9MJ5 - chains S and T of the 6 polymer chains in the assembly; structure by electron microscopy, 3.50 A resolution.

# Chain S
Molecule: DNA polymerase alpha catalytic subunit
From: Homo sapiens
Notes: EC 2.7.7.7
UniProtKB: P09884 (DPOLA_HUMAN); numbering as in UniProt (aligned over 335-1244)
Sequence (910 residues; row label = number of the first residue in the row):
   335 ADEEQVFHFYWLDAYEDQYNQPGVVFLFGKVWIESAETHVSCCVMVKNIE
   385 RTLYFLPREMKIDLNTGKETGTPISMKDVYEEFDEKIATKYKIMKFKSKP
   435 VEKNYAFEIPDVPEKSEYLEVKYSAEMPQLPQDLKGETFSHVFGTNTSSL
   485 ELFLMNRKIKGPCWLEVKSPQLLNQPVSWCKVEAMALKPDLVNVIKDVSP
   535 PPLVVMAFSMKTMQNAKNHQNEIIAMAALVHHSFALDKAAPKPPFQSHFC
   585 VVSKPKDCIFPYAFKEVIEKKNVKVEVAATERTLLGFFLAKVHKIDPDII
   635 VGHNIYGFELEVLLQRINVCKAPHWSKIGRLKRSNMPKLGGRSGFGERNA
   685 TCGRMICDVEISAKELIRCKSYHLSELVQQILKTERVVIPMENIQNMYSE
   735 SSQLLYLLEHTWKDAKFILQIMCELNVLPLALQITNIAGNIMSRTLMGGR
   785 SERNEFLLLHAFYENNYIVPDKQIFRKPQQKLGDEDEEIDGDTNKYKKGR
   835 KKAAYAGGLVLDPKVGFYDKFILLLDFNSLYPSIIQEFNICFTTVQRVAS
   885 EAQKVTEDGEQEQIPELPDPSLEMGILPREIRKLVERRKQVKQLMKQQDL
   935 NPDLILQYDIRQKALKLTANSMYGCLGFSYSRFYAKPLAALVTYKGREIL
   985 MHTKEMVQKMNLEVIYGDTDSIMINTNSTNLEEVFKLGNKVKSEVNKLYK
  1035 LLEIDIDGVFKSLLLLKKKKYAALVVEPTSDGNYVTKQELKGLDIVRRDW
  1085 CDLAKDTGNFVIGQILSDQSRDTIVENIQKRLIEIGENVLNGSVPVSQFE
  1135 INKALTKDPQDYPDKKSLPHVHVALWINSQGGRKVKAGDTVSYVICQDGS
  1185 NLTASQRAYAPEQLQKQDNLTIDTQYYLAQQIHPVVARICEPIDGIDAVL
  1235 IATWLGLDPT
Not modelled in the structure: 335-336, 810-831, 883-895
Small-molecule neighbours: 2'-deoxycytidine-5'-triphosphate (DCP): Asp860, Phe861, Asn862, Ser863, Leu864, Tyr865, Arg922, Lys950, Leu951, Asn954, Tyr957, Asp1004

# Chain T
Molecule: DNA template
Sequence (35 nucleotides; numbered 1 to 35; the number before each row is that of its first residue):
     1 AATCTAGTAACATAGTATACATAGGCGCTCCAGGC
Not modelled in the structure: 1-4

# Chain S / chain T interface
Contacting residue pairs - 38 pairs, chain S then chain T:
  Asp351(S) - DC20(T)  base contact
  Gln352(S) - DC20(T)  base contact
  Tyr353(S) - DA19(T)  base contact
  Tyr353(S) - DC20(T)  sugar contact
  Ser668(S) - DT16(T)  hydrogen bond to the phosphate
  Asn669(S) - DT16(T)  hydrogen bond to the phosphate
  Asn669(S) - DA17(T)  hydrogen bond to the phosphate
  Asn669(S) - DT18(T)  hydrogen bond to the phosphate
  Arg676(S) - DA21(T)  hydrogen bond to the base
  Ser677(S) - DA21(T)  hydrogen bond to the base
  Ser677(S) - DT22(T)  base contact
  Gly782(S) - DA23(T)  phosphate contact
  Gly783(S) - DA23(T)  phosphate contact
  Gly783(S) - DG24(T)  phosphate contact
  Arg784(S) - DG24(T)  hydrogen bond to the phosphate
  Ser785(S) - DG24(T)  hydrogen bond to the phosphate
  Arg834(S) - DC26(T)  salt bridge to the phosphate
  Ala837(S) - DC26(T)  phosphate contact
  Ala837(S) - DG27(T)  phosphate contact
  Ala838(S) - DC26(T)  hydrogen bond to the phosphate
  Tyr839(S) - DC26(T)  sugar contact
  Gly841(S) - DC26(T)  hydrogen bond to the phosphate
  Gly841(S) - DG27(T)  hydrogen bond to the phosphate
  Gly842(S) - DG27(T)  sugar contact
  Leu951(S) - DG24(T)  base contact
  Asn954(S) - DG24(T)  base contact
  Gly958(S) - DG24(T)  sugar contact
  Phe962(S) - DG24(T)  phosphate contact
  Phe962(S) - DG25(T)  phosphate contact
  Tyr964(S) - DA23(T)  base contact
  Lys1052(S) - DC28(T)  salt bridge to the phosphate
  Lys1053(S) - DG27(T)  base contact
  Lys1054(S) - DT29(T)  phosphate contact
  Ser1151(S) - DA32(T)  phosphate contact
  Ser1151(S) - DG33(T)  phosphate contact
  Thr1187(S) - DG33(T)  phosphate contact
  Arg1222(S) - DC30(T)  salt bridge to the phosphate
  Arg1222(S) - DC31(T)  salt bridge to the phosphate
Also at the interface, not in a pair above, chain S (40 interface residues in all): Asn354, Phe679, Arg778, Lys836, Ala840, Val844, Ser955, Tyr957, Cys959, Gly961, Lys1051, Ser1189

# Overview
40 residues of chain S face 18 of chain T across their interface, with 11 hydrogen bonds and 4 salt bridges.
Polar contacts include Arg676(S)-DA21(T), Ser677(S)-DA21(T) and Ser668(S)-DT16(T). Bound to chain S:
2'-deoxycytidine-5'-triphosphate.
Chain S is DNA polymerase alpha catalytic subunit (Homo sapiens) and chain T is DNA template; the structure,
Catalytic domain of human DNA polymerase alpha in complex with DNA and RPA, was determined by electron
microscopy.
